PDB entry 9ITT | electron microscopy, 2.96 A resolution | chains U and X of the 26 polymer chains in the assembly

Chain U (and X):
Protein: ATP synthase subunit b
Source organism: Chloroflexus aurantiacus J-10-fl
Notes: chain X of this document is another copy of the same molecule, construct and numbering; everything in this record applies to it too
UniProt: A9WGS8 (ATPF_CHLAA); numbering as in UniProt (aligned over 1-164)
Sequence (164 residues; row label = number of the first residue in the row):
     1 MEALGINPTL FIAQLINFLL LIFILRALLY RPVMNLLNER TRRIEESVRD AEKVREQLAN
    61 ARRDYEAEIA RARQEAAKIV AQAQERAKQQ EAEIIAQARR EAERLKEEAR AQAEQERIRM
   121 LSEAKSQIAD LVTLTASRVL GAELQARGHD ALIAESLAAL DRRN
Disordered / not traced: 1-4, 160-164 (chain X: 1-7, 161-164)

Interface between chain U and chain X:
Pairs across the interface - 21 pairs, chain U then chain X:
  Arg-42(U) with Ser-47(X)
  Arg-49(U) with Val-54(X)
  Asn-60(U) with Glu-68(X)
  Ala-67(U) with Ala-72(X), hydrophobic
  Arg-71(U) with Ile-79(X)
  Glu-75(U) with Ile-79(X); Val-80(X); Ala-83(X)
  Ala-76(U) with Ala-83(X)
  Ile-79(U) with Ala-87(X), hydrophobic
  Gln-90(U) with Ala-98(X)
  Ile-94(U) with Ala-102(X), hydrophobic
  Ala-98(U) with Ala-109(X)
  Leu-105(U) with Ala-113(X), hydrophobic
  Ala-109(U) with Arg-117(X)
  Leu-134(U) with Ala-136(X), hydrophobic
  Ala-146(U) with Arg-147(X)
  Arg-147(U) with Ala-146(X); Arg-147(X), hydrogen bond (backbone-backbone)
  His-149(U) with Glu-143(X); Ala-146(X)
Interface residues without a listed pair, chain U (33 interface residues in all): Glu-45, Arg-63, Asp-64, Glu-68, Ala-72, Ala-83, Arg-86, Ala-87, Glu-91, Glu-93, Gln-97, Glu-101, Leu-131, Gln-145, Gly-148, Ala-159
Interface residues without a listed pair, chain X (27 interface residues in all): Asp-50, Glu-75, Glu-91, Ile-94, Ile-95, Arg-99, Glu-101, Leu-105, Lys-106, Leu-131

Overview:
The interface between chain U and chain X involves 33 residues on one side and 27 on the other; the contacts
include 1 hydrogen bond. The hydrogen-bonded pair Arg-147(U)/Arg-147(X) is a backbone contact.
Chain U and chain X are both ATP synthase subunit b (Chloroflexus aurantiacus J-10-fl); the structure,
Chloroflexus aurantiacus ADP-bound ATP synthase, state 2, was determined by electron microscopy (same
publication as 9ITJ, 9ITK, 9ITL, 9ITM, 9ITN, 9ITO and 11 further entries).
